Entry 3JB9 (electron microscopy, 3.60 A resolution); this record covers chains N and e of the 43 polymer chains in the assembly.

Chain N:
Molecule: U6 snRNA
Organism: Schizosaccharomyces pombe
Sequence (99 nucleotides; numbered 1 to 99; the number before each row is that of its first residue):
     1 GAUCUUCGGA UCACUUUGGU CAAAUUGAAA CGAUACAGAG AAGAUUAGCA UGGCCCCUGC
    61 ACAAGGAUGA CACUGCGACA UUGAGAGAAA ACCCAUUUU
Not modelled in the structure: 91-99

Chain e:
Protein: Pre-mRNA-splicing factor cwf14
Organism: Schizosaccharomyces pombe 972h-
UniProt: O74772 (CWF14_SCHPO); residues 1-146 here = UniProt positions 1-146
Amino-acid sequence (146 residues; numbered 1 to 146; the number before each row is that of its first residue):
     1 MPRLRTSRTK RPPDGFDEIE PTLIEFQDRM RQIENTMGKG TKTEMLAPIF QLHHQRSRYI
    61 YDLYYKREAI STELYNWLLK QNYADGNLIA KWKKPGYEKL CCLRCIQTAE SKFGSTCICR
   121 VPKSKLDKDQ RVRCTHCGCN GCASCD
Not modelled in the structure: 1-2

Chain N / chain e interface:
Contacting residue pairs (32; chain N residue first):
  G1(N) with Gly96(e), base contact; Glu98(e), hydrogen bond to the base; Ser144(e), base contact; Cys145(e), base contact
  A2(N) with Glu98(e), sugar contact
  C12(N) with Pro95(e), hydrogen bond to the sugar; Gly96(e), hydrogen bond to the base
  A13(N) with Gly96(e), sugar contact; Arg120(e), hydrogen bond to the sugar
  C14(N) with Thr116(e), hydrogen bond to the phosphate; Val121(e), base contact; Pro122(e), base contact; Lys125(e), base contact
  U15(N) with Ser115(e), hydrogen bond to the phosphate; Thr116(e), hydrogen bond to the phosphate; Ile118(e), sugar contact; Val121(e), base contact; Gln130(e), base contact
  U16(N) with Ser111(e), phosphate contact; Ser115(e), sugar contact; Cys117(e), sugar contact; Ile118(e), hydrogen bond to the sugar; Val132(e), base contact; Arg133(e), base contact; Cys134(e), base contact; Thr135(e), hydrogen bond to the base; His136(e), sugar contact
  U17(N) with Ser111(e), hydrogen bond to the phosphate; Lys112(e), hydrogen bond to the phosphate; Thr135(e), sugar contact
  G19(N) with Lys42(e), salt bridge to the phosphate; Lys112(e), hydrogen bond to the base
Also at the interface, not in a pair above, chain e (26 interface residues in all): Tyr97, Lys99, Glu110, Leu126

In short:
The interface between chain N and chain e involves 9 residues on one side and 26 on the other; the contacts
include 12 hydrogen bonds and 1 salt bridge. Among the polar pairs are G1(N)-Glu98(e), C12(N)-Gly96(e) and
U16(N)-Thr135(e).
Here chain N is U6 snRNA (Schizosaccharomyces pombe) and chain e is Pre-mRNA-splicing factor cwf14
(Schizosaccharomyces pombe 972h-). Entry 3JB9 (Cryo-EM structure of the yeast spliceosome at 3.6 angstrom
resolution) was determined by electron microscopy.
